8FLJ - chains A and K of the 14 polymer chains in the assembly; structure by electron microscopy, 3.48 A resolution.

[Chain A]
Molecule: CRISPR-associated endonuclease Cas1
From: Pseudomonas aeruginosa PA14
Notes: EC 3.1.-.-
UniProtKB: Q02ML7 (CAS1_PSEAB); numbering as in UniProt (aligned over 1-324)
Chain sequence (341 residues; row label = number of the first residue in the row; numbers below 1 keep their minus sign (Met-16 is residue -16)):
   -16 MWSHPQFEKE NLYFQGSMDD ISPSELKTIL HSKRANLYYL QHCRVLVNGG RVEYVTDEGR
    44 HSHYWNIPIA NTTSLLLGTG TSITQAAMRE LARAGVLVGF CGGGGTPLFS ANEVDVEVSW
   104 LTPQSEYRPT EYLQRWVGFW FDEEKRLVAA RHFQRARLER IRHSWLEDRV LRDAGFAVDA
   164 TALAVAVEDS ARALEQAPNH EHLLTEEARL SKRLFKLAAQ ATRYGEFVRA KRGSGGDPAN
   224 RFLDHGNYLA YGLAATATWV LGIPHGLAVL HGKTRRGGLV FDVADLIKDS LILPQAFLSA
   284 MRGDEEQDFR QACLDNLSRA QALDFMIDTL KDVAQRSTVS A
Disordered / not traced: -16 to 11, 322-324
Differences from the reference sequence: expression tag (-16 to 0)
UniProt features mapped onto this chain:
  - binding site (Mn(2+)): Glu190, His254, Asp268
From the paper describing this entry:
  - binding site for CRISPR repeat and prespacer, sense strand of DNA (chain K): His25, Glu184
  - mutagenesis - H25A: decreased catalytic activity on foreign DNA
  - mutagenesis - E184A: decreased stability

[Chain K]
Molecule: CRISPR repeat and prespacer, sense strand of DNA
Sequence (59 nucleotides; each row starts with the number of its first residue):
     1 GTGCAAGTCG TTTTGCTAGA GCTACATGTT CACTGCCGTG TAGGCAGCTA AGAAAATCA
Disordered / not traced: 37-59

[How chain A and chain K interact]
Residue-residue contacts - 31 pairs, chain A then chain K:
  Gly86(A) - DT23(K)  phosphate contact
  Leu187(A) - DG28(K)  sugar contact
  Leu187(A) - DT29(K)  sugar contact
  Arg212(A) - DA26(K)  hydrogen bond to the base
  Arg215(A) - DA26(K)  hydrogen bond to the phosphate
  Arg215(A) - DT27(K)  salt bridge to the phosphate
  Gly216(A) - DA26(K)  phosphate contact
  Arg224(A) - DC25(K)  base contact
  Asp227(A) - DC25(K)  base contact
  Asp227(A) - DA26(K)  base contact
  His228(A) - DA24(K)  salt bridge to the phosphate
  His228(A) - DC25(K)  hydrogen bond to the base
  Asn230(A) - DA26(K)  hydrogen bond to the base
  Tyr231(A) - DA24(K)  phosphate contact
  Tyr231(A) - DC25(K)  phosphate contact
  Tyr234(A) - DA26(K)  hydrogen bond to the base
  Tyr234(A) - DT27(K)  sugar contact
  His254(A) - DG28(K)  sugar contact
  His254(A) - DT29(K)  phosphate contact
  Gly255(A) - DT29(K)  hydrogen bond to the phosphate
  Gly255(A) - DT30(K)  phosphate contact
  Lys256(A) - DT30(K)  phosphate contact
  Thr257(A) - DT30(K)  hydrogen bond to the phosphate
  Arg258(A) - DT27(K)  base contact
  Arg258(A) - DT29(K)  salt bridge to the phosphate
  Phe264(A) - DT27(K)  base contact
  Lys271(A) - DA26(K)  hydrogen bond to the base
  Gln290(A) - DC22(K)  phosphate contact
  Gln290(A) - DT23(K)  hydrogen bond to the phosphate
  Arg293(A) - DT23(K)  hydrogen bond to the phosphate
  Arg293(A) - DA24(K)  salt bridge to the phosphate
Also at the interface, not in a pair above, chain A (26 interface residues in all): His25, Thr62, Pro90, Glu184, Leu226, Leu232

[Overview]
26 residues of chain A and 9 residues of chain K are in contact, with 10 hydrogen bonds and 4 salt bridges.
Polar pairs include Arg212(A)-DA26(K), His228(A)-DC25(K) and Asn230(A)-DA26(K). The paper reports a binding
site for CRISPR repeat and prespacer, sense strand of DNA (chain K) at His25(A) and Glu184(A); H25A of chain A
reduces catalytic activity on foreign DNA.
Chain A is CRISPR-associated endonuclease Cas1 (Pseudomonas aeruginosa PA14) and chain K is CRISPR repeat and
prespacer, sense strand of DNA; the structure, Cas1-Cas2/3 integrase and IHF bound to CRISPR leader, repeat
and foreign DNA, was determined by electron microscopy.
